PDB entry 7JWJ | X-ray diffraction, 3.25 A resolution | chains A and C of the 5 polymer chains in the assembly

== Chain A ==
Protein: H-2 class I histocompatibility antigen, D-B alpha chain
From: Mus musculus
UniProt: P01899 (HA11_MOUSE); residues -23 to 338 here correspond to UniProt positions 1-362 (UniProt number = residue number + 24)
Chain sequence (362 residues; numbered -23 to 338; the number before each row is that of its first residue; numbers below 1 keep their minus sign (Met-23 is residue -23)):
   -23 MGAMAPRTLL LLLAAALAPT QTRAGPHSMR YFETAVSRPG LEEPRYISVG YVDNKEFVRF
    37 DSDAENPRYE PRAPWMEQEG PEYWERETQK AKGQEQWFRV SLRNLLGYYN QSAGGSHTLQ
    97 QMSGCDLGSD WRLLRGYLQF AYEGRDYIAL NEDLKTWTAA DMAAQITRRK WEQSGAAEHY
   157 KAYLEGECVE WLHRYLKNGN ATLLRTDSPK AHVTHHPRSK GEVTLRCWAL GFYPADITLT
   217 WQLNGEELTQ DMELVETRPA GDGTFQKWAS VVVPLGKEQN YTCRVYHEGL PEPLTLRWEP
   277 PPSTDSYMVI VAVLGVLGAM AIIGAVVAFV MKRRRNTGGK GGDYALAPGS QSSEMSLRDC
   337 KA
Not modelled in the structure: -23 to 1, 223-226, 252-254, 275-338
Cystine bridges: Cys203-Cys259

== Chain C ==
Protein: Nucleoprotein
Notes: fragment: NP-366 epitope
UniProt: Q9Q0U8 (NCAP_I96A0); residues 1-9 here correspond to UniProt positions 366-374 (UniProt number = residue number + 365)
Chain sequence (9 residues; row label = number of the first residue in the row):
     1 ASNENMETM

== Interface between chain A and chain C ==
Residue-residue contacts (44):
  Tyr7(A) - Ala1(C)  hydrogen bond (side chain-backbone)
  Tyr7(A) - Ser2(C)
  Tyr45(A) - Ser2(C)
  Tyr59(A) - Ala1(C)
  Glu63(A) - Ala1(C)
  Glu63(A) - Ser2(C)  hydrogen bond (side chain-backbone)
  Lys66(A) - Ser2(C)  hydrogen bond (side chain-backbone)
  Lys66(A) - Glu4(C)
  Gln70(A) - Asn3(C)
  Gln70(A) - Glu4(C)
  Gln70(A) - Asn5(C)  hydrogen bond (side chain-backbone)
  Trp73(A) - Asn5(C)
  Trp73(A) - Met6(C)  hydrogen bond (side chain-backbone)
  Trp73(A) - Glu7(C)  hydrogen bond (side chain-backbone)
  Trp73(A) - Thr8(C)
  Val76(A) - Thr8(C)
  Ser77(A) - Thr8(C)
  Ser77(A) - Met9(C)  hydrogen bond (side chain-backbone)
  Asn80(A) - Thr8(C)
  Asn80(A) - Met9(C)  hydrogen bond (side chain-backbone)
  Leu81(A) - Met9(C)  hydrophobic
  Tyr84(A) - Met9(C)  hydrogen bond (side chain-backbone)
  Leu95(A) - Met9(C)  hydrophobic
  Gln97(A) - Asn5(C)
  Phe116(A) - Met9(C)  hydrophobic
  Tyr123(A) - Met9(C)  hydrophobic
  Thr143(A) - Met9(C)  hydrogen bond (side chain-backbone)
  Lys146(A) - Thr8(C)  hydrogen bond (side chain-backbone)
  Lys146(A) - Met9(C)
  Trp147(A) - Glu7(C)  hydrogen bond (side chain-backbone)
  Trp147(A) - Thr8(C)  hydrogen bond (side chain-backbone)
  Trp147(A) - Met9(C)  hydrophobic
  Ser150(A) - Glu7(C)  hydrogen bond
  His155(A) - Glu4(C)
  His155(A) - Met6(C)
  Tyr156(A) - Asn3(C)
  Tyr156(A) - Asn5(C)  hydrogen bond
  Tyr156(A) - Met6(C)
  Tyr159(A) - Ala1(C)  hydrogen bond (side chain-backbone)
  Tyr159(A) - Ser2(C)
  Tyr159(A) - Asn3(C)  hydrogen bond (side chain-backbone)
  Glu163(A) - Ser2(C)
  Trp167(A) - Ala1(C)  hydrophobic
  Tyr171(A) - Ala1(C)  hydrogen bond (side chain-backbone)
Also at the interface, not in a pair above, chain A (31 interface residues in all): Met5, Glu9, Phe74, Ser99, Ala152

== In short ==
31 residues of chain A face 9 of chain C across their interface, with 18 hydrogen bonds. Polar pairs include
Tyr7(A)-Ala1(C), Glu63(A)-Ser2(C) and Lys66(A)-Ser2(C).
Chain A is H-2 class I histocompatibility antigen, D-B alpha chain (Mus musculus) and chain C is
Nucleoprotein; the structure, Crystal Structure of B17-C1 TCR-H2Db, was determined by X-ray diffraction
together with 7JWI from the same study.
